Entry 5JZC (electron microscopy, 4.20 A resolution (low resolution: residue-level contacts below are approximate; hydrogen-bond / salt-bridge calls are withheld)); this record covers chains E and F of the 7 polymer chains in the assembly.

# Chain E
Name: DNA repair protein RAD51 homolog 1
Organism: Homo sapiens
UniProtKB: Q06609 (RAD51_HUMAN); the construct lacks a stretch of the UniProt sequence, so the offset changes along the chain: 1249-1522 = UniProt 1-274; 1523-1579 = UniProt 283-339
Sequence (339 residues; row label = number of the first residue in the row; a row labelled like 1522A-1522H holds insertion residues (1522A, then the next letters in order)):
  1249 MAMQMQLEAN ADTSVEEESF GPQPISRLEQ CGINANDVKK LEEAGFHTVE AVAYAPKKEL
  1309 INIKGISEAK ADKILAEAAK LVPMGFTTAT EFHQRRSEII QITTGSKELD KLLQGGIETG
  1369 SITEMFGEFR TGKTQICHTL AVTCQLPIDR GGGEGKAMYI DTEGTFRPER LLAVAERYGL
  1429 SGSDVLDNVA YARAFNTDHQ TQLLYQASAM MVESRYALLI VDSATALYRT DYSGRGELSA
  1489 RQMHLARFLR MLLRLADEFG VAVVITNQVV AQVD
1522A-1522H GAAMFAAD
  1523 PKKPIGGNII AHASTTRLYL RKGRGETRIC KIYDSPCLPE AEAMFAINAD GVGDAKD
Disordered / not traced: 1249-1267, 1522A-1522H

# Chain F
Name: DNA repair protein RAD51 homolog 1
Organism: Homo sapiens
UniProtKB: Q06609 (RAD51_HUMAN); the construct lacks a stretch of the UniProt sequence, so the offset changes along the chain: 1561-1834 = UniProt 1-274; 1835-1891 = UniProt 283-339
Sequence (339 residues; numbered 1561 to 1891 plus 8 insertion-coded residues; the number before each row is that of its first residue; a row labelled like 1834A-1834H holds insertion residues (1834A, then the next letters in order)):
  1561 MAMQMQLEAN ADTSVEEESF GPQPISRLEQ CGINANDVKK LEEAGFHTVE AVAYAPKKEL
  1621 INIKGISEAK ADKILAEAAK LVPMGFTTAT EFHQRRSEII QITTGSKELD KLLQGGIETG
  1681 SITEMFGEFR TGKTQICHTL AVTCQLPIDR GGGEGKAMYI DTEGTFRPER LLAVAERYGL
  1741 SGSDVLDNVA YARAFNTDHQ TQLLYQASAM MVESRYALLI VDSATALYRT DYSGRGELSA
  1801 RQMHLARFLR MLLRLADEFG VAVVITNQVV AQVD
1834A-1834H GAAMFAAD
  1835 PKKPIGGNII AHASTTRLYL RKGRGETRIC KIYDSPCLPE AEAMFAINAD GVGDAKD
Disordered / not traced: 1561-1579, 1834A-1834H

# How chain E and chain F interact
Contacting residue pairs (32; chain E residue first):
  Glu-1411(E) / Ser-1848(F)
  Arg-1415(E) / Pro-1870(F)
  Leu-1434(E) / Ala-1649(F)
  Leu-1434(E) / Thr-1650(F)
  Asp-1435(E) / Ala-1649(F)
  Asp-1435(E) / Thr-1650(F)
  Val-1437(E) / Ala-1649(F)
  Ala-1438(E) / Phe-1646(F)
  Ala-1438(E) / Thr-1647(F)
  Ala-1438(E) / Ala-1649(F)
  Tyr-1439(E) / Gly-1645(F)
  Tyr-1439(E) / Phe-1646(F)
  Tyr-1439(E) / Thr-1647(F)
  Tyr-1439(E) / Phe-1652(F)
  Ala-1440(E) / Gly-1645(F)
  Ala-1440(E) / Phe-1646(F)
  Arg-1441(E) / Tyr-1614(F)
  Arg-1441(E) / Leu-1813(F)
  Phe-1443(E) / Tyr-1614(F)
  Asn-1444(E) / Tyr-1614(F)
  Asn-1444(E) / Ala-1615(F)
  Asn-1444(E) / Pro-1616(F)
  His-1447(E) / Val-1642(F)
  Leu-1451(E) / Phe-1646(F)
  Gln-1454(E) / Phe-1646(F)
  Ala-1455(E) / Phe-1646(F)
  Met-1458(E) / Phe-1646(F)
  Gln-1516(E) / His-1846(F)
  Gln-1516(E) / Ala-1847(F)
  Val-1517(E) / Ile-1843(F)
  Val-1518(E) / Ile-1843(F)
  Ala-1519(E) / Ile-1843(F)
Other interface residues (no listed pair), chain E (25 interface residues in all): Arg-1378, Met-1406, Ala-1442, Thr-1445, Thr-1478
Other interface residues (no listed pair), chain F (23 interface residues in all): Thr-1648, Ala-1806, Arg-1807, Arg-1810, Ala-1845, Tyr-1867, Asp-1868

# In short
The interface between chain E and chain F involves 25 residues on one side and 23 on the other.
Chain E and chain F are both DNA repair protein RAD51 homolog 1 (Homo sapiens); the structure, helical
filament, was determined by electron microscopy (same publication as 5NP7).
